Entry 7NCX (X-ray diffraction, 1.36 A resolution); this record covers chain AAA.

[Chain AAA]
Name: GH30 family xylanase
Organism: Myceliophthora thermophila (strain ATCC 42464 / BCRC 31852 / DSM 1799)
Notes: EC 3.2.1.-
UniProtKB: G2Q1N4 (XY30A_MYCTT); residues 20-477 here = UniProt positions 20-477
Amino-acid sequence (482 residues; each row starts with the number of its first residue):
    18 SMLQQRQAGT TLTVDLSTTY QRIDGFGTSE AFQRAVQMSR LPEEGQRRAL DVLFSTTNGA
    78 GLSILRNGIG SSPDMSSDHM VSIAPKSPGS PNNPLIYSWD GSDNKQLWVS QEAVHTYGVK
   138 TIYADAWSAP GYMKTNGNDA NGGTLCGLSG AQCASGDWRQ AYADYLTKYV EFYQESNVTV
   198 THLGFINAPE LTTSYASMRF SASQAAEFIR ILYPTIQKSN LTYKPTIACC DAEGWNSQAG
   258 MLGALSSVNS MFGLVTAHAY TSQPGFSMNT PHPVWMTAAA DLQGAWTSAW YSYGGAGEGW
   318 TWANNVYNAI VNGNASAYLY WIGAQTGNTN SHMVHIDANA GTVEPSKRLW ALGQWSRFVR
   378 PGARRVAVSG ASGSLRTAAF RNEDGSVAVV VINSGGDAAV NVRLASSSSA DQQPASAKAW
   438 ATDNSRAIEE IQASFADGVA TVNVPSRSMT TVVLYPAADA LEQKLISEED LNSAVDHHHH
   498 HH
Disordered / not traced: 18-23, 423-430, 475-499
Sequence notes: expression tag (18-19, 478-499); engineered mutation Ala205 (Glu in G2Q1N4), Ala295 (Glu in G2Q1N4)
Swiss-Prot annotation at these positions:
  - glycosylation (N-linked (GlcNAc...) asparagine): Asn194, Asn237, Asn331
Disulfides: Cys163-Cys170, Cys246-Cys247
Covalently attached groups: N-acetylglucosamine (NAG) linked to Asn237, Asn331

[In short]
Covalently linked N-acetylglucosamine: at Asn237 and Asn331.
Chain AAA is GH30 family xylanase (Myceliophthora thermophila (strain ATCC 42464 / BCRC 31852 / DSM 1799));
the structure, Crystal structure of GH30 (double mutant EE) from Thermothelomyces thermophila, was determined
by X-ray diffraction together with 7O0E from the same study.
